6VPX - chains E and F of the 17 polymer chains in the assembly; structure by electron microscopy, 5.00 A resolution (low resolution: residue-level contacts below are approximate; hydrogen-bond / salt-bridge calls are withheld).

Chain E:
Protein: Envelope glycoprotein gp120
From: Human immunodeficiency virus 1
Chain sequence (465 residues; each row starts with the number of its first residue; note: 13 numbers in that range are skipped by the numbering (no residue carries them; nothing is unmodelled there)):
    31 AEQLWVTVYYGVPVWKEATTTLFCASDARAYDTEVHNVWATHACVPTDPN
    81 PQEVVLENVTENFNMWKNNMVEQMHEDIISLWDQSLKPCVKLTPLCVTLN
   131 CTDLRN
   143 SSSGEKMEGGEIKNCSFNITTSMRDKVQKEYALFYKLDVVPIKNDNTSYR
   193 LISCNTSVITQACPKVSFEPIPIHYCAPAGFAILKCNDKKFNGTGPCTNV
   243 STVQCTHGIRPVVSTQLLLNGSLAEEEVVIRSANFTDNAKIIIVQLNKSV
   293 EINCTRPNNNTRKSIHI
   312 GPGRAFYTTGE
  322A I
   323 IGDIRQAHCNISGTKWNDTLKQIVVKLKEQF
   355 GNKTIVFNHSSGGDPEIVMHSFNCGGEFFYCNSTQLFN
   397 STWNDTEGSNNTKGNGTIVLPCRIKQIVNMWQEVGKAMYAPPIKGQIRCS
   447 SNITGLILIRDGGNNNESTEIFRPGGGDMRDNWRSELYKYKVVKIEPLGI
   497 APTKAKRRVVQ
Not modelled in the structure: 31-32, 59-64, 143-151, 166-169, 355, 397-411, 458-466
Disulfides: Cys54-Cys74, Cys119-Cys205, Cys126-Cys196, Cys131-Cys157, Cys218-Cys247, Cys228-Cys239, Cys296-Cys331, Cys378-Cys445, Cys385-Cys418
Covalent attachments: N-acetylglucosamine (NAG) linked to Asn88, Asn130, Asn156, Asn160, Asn188, Asn197, Asn234, Asn241, Asn262, Asn276, Asn289, Asn295, Asn301, Asn332, Asn356, Asn362, Asn392, Asn448
What the authors report for this chain:
  - post-translational modification sites: Asn88

Chain F:
Protein: Envelope glycoprotein gp41
From: Human immunodeficiency virus 1
Chain sequence (153 residues; numbered 512 to 664; the number before each row is that of its first residue):
   512 AVGIGAVFLGFLGAAGSTMGAASMTLTVQARLLLSGIVQQQNNLLRAIEA
   562 QQHLLQLTVWGIKQLQARVLAVERYLKDQQLLGIWGCSGKLICTTAVPWN
   612 TSWSNKSYNQIWNNMTWMEWEREIDNYTSLIYTLIEDSQNQQEKNEQELL
   662 ELD
Not modelled in the structure: 512-522, 558-570, 572-575, 660-664
Disulfides: Cys598-Cys604
Covalent attachments: N-acetylglucosamine (NAG) linked to Asn611, Asn616, Asn625, Asn637
What the authors report for this chain:
  - post-translational modification sites: Asn625

Chain E / chain F interface:
Residue-residue contacts (75):
  Leu34(E) with Pro609(F); Trp610(F); Asn611(F); Thr612(F)
  Trp35(E) with Val608(F); Pro609(F); Trp610(F)
  Val36(E) with Val608(F); Pro609(F); Trp610(F); Asn611(F); Trp614(F)
  Val38(E) with Trp596(F); Ile646(F)
  Tyr39(E) with Trp623(F); Trp628(F)
  Tyr40(E) with Asp589(F); Leu593(F); Leu602(F)
  Gly41(E) with Leu537(F)
  Val42(E) with Trp628(F)
  Pro43(E) with Gln540(F)
  Val44(E) with Trp628(F); Met629(F); Glu632(F)
  Trp45(E) with Met629(F)
  Phe53(E) with Gln550(F)
  Thr71(E) with Asn554(F); Leu555(F); Leu556(F); Arg557(F)
  His72(E) with Leu556(F); Arg557(F)
  Val75(E) with Gln551(F)
  Thr77(E) with Gln552(F)
  Leu86(E) with Leu523(F); Gly524(F)
  Asn88(E) with Gly527(F)
  Val89(E) with Ala526(F)
  Leu111(E) with Trp571(F)
  Cys218(E) with Gln550(F)
  Ala221(E) with Leu544(F); Ala582(F)
  Gly222(E) with Leu544(F)
  Phe223(E) with Arg585(F)
  Thr244(E) with Leu523(F)
  Gln246(E) with Ile548(F)
  Lys490(E) with Arg585(F)
  Pro493(E) with Asp589(F)
  Leu494(E) with Trp596(F); Glu632(F); Tyr643(F)
  Gly495(E) with Glu632(F)
  Ile496(E) with Trp610(F); Trp631(F); Glu632(F); Ile635(F); Ile642(F)
  Ala497(E) with Met530(F); Trp610(F); Trp631(F)
  Pro498(E) with Trp610(F); Trp631(F)
  Thr499(E) with Tyr619(F)
  Lys502(E) with Thr606(F); Pro609(F)
  Arg503(E) with Thr605(F); Thr606(F); Ala607(F); Val608(F); Ser649(F); Gln650(F); Glu654(F)
  Arg504(E) with Thr606(F)
  Val506(E) with Glu654(F)
Other interface residues (no listed pair), chain E (50 interface residues in all): Thr37, Thr51, Ala73, Pro76, Pro79, Val84, Glu87, Glu91, Pro220, Leu226, Lys500, Gln507
Other interface residues (no listed pair), chain F (55 interface residues in all): Ser528, Ser546, Ala578, Leu592, Cys604, Ser615, Asn616, Lys617, Asn651, Glu657

Overview:
50 residues of chain E and 55 residues of chain F are in contact. Covalently linked N-acetylglucosamine: at
Asn88(E), Asn130(E), Asn156(E), Asn160(E), Asn188(E) and Asn197(E) and 12 more. Covalently linked
N-acetylglucosamine: at Asn611(F), Asn616(F), Asn625(F) and Asn637(F). From the paper: modification sites
Asn88(E) and Asn625(F).
Here chain E is Envelope glycoprotein gp120 and chain F is Envelope glycoprotein gp41, both from Human
immunodeficiency virus 1. Entry 6VPX (Nanodisc of full-length HIV-1 Envelope glycoprotein clone AMC011 in
complex with one PGT151 Fab and three ...) was determined by electron microscopy.
